Entry 6RFQ (electron microscopy, 3.30 A resolution); this record covers chains 1 and 3 of the 41 polymer chains in the assembly.

== Chain 1 ==
Name: Subunit NU1M of NADH:Ubiquinone Oxidoreductase (Complex I)
Organism: Yarrowia lipolytica
Notes: EC 7.1.1.2
UniProt: S5U3V2 (S5U3V2_YARLL); residue numbers follow UniProt; this construct covers 1-341
Sequence (341 residues; each row starts with the number of its first residue):
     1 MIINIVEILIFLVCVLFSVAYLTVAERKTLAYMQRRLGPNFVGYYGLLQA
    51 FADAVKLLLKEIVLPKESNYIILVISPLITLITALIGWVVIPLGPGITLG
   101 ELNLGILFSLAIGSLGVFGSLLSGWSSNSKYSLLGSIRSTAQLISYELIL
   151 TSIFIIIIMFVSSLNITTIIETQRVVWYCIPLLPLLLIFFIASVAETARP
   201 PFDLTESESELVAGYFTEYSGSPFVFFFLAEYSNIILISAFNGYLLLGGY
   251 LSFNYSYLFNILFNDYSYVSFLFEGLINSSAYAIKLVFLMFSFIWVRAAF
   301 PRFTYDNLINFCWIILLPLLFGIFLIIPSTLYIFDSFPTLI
Unresolved in the structure: 64-70, 208-222, 341
Small-molecule neighbours:
  - 1,2-Distearoyl-sn-glycerophosphoethanolamine (3PE), molecule 1: Glu101, Leu102, Asn103, Leu104
  - 1,2-Distearoyl-sn-glycerophosphoethanolamine (3PE), molecule 2: Pro184, Leu187, Ile188, Phe190, Ile191, Phe202, Ser292, Trp295, Val296, Phe303, Asn307, Phe311, Ile315, Leu316, Leu319
  - 1,2-Distearoyl-sn-glycerophosphoethanolamine (3PE), molecule 3: Pro318, Phe321, Gly322, Leu325
  - diundecyl phosphatidyl choline (PLC): Ile326, Thr330, Ile333, Phe334

== Chain 3 ==
Name: Subunit NU3M of NADH:Ubiquinone Oxidoreductase (Complex I)
Organism: Yarrowia lipolytica
Notes: EC 7.1.1.2
UniProt: S5TMS4 (S5TMS4_YARLL); residue numbers follow UniProt; this construct covers 1-128
Sequence (128 residues; numbered 1 to 128; the number before each row is that of its first residue):
     1 MNTFIIFIILIPIVGFALLAVNILLAVYKPYNEKLGAFECGLTSFNQTRL
    51 AFNAAFILVAILFLPFDLEISTLLPYVMSIYLVSNYGFTIVLLFLLILII
   101 GFVYEINTNALKINKHNKPNTDSLIYKL
Unresolved in the structure: 30-48, 128
Small-molecule neighbours:
  - 1,2-Distearoyl-sn-glycerophosphoethanolamine (3PE), molecule 1: Asn2, Phe4, Ile5, Ile8
  - 1,2-Distearoyl-sn-glycerophosphoethanolamine (3PE), molecule 2: Leu96, Ile99, Phe102, Val103, Ile106, Asn107, Asn109

== Interface between chain 1 and chain 3 ==
Contacting residue pairs (79; chain 1 residue first):
  Asn4(1) - Met1(3)  hydrogen bond (side chain-backbone)
  Asn4(1) - Asn2(3)
  Asn4(1) - Thr3(3)
  Ile8(1) - Thr3(3)
  Ile8(1) - Ile6(3)  hydrophobic
  Leu12(1) - Leu10(3)  hydrophobic
  Leu58(1) - Asn22(3)
  Leu58(1) - Leu25(3)
  Leu58(1) - Ala26(3)
  Leu59(1) - Leu25(3)  hydrophobic
  Leu59(1) - Val27(3)
  Lys60(1) - Val27(3)  hydrogen bond (backbone-backbone)
  Glu61(1) - Val27(3)
  Ile62(1) - Val27(3)  hydrogen bond (backbone-backbone)
  Ile62(1) - Tyr28(3)  hydrophobic
  Ile62(1) - Lys29(3)  hydrogen bond (backbone-backbone)
  Val74(1) - Leu19(3)  hydrophobic
  Leu78(1) - Gly15(3)
  Leu78(1) - Phe16(3)  hydrophobic
  Leu78(1) - Leu19(3)  hydrophobic
  Leu81(1) - Leu18(3)  hydrophobic
  Ile82(1) - Ile11(3)  hydrophobic
  Leu85(1) - Phe7(3)
  Leu85(1) - Ile11(3)
  Ile86(1) - Phe7(3)
  Ile86(1) - Ile8(3)  hydrophobic
  Ile86(1) - Ile11(3)  hydrophobic
  Trp88(1) - Phe7(3)  hydrophobic
  Val89(1) - Phe4(3)  hydrophobic
  Val89(1) - Phe7(3)  hydrophobic
  Leu99(1) - Thr3(3)  hydrogen bond (backbone-side chain)
  Leu99(1) - Phe4(3)  hydrogen bond (backbone-backbone)
  Gly100(1) - Phe4(3)
  Leu107(1) - Leu74(3)  hydrophobic
  Lys130(1) - Arg49(3)
  Lys130(1) - Leu50(3)
  Leu133(1) - Arg49(3)
  Leu134(1) - Leu50(3)  hydrophobic
  Arg138(1) - Phe56(3)
  Ile144(1) - Phe63(3)
  Leu148(1) - Phe63(3)  hydrophobic
  Leu148(1) - Phe66(3)  hydrophobic
  Thr151(1) - Ile70(3)
  Ser152(1) - Ile70(3)
  Ile155(1) - Ile70(3)  hydrophobic
  Ile155(1) - Leu73(3)  hydrophobic
  Ile155(1) - Val77(3)
  Ile158(1) - Val77(3)
  Met159(1) - Val77(3)  hydrophobic
  Ser162(1) - Val77(3)
  Ser162(1) - Met78(3)
  Ser162(1) - Ile80(3)
  Pro223(1) - Asn22(3)
  Phe226(1) - Gly15(3)
  Phe226(1) - Leu18(3)  hydrophobic
  Phe226(1) - Leu19(3)
  Tyr305(1) - Phe56(3)  hydrophobic
  Asp306(1) - Ile113(3)
  Asn310(1) - Lys112(3)
  Trp313(1) - Phe63(3)  hydrophobic
  Trp313(1) - Leu111(3)  hydrophobic
  Ile314(1) - Ile106(3)
  Leu317(1) - Phe102(3)  hydrophobic
  Pro318(1) - Phe102(3)  hydrophobic
  Phe321(1) - Phe102(3)  hydrophobic
  Phe324(1) - Leu73(3)  hydrophobic
  Phe324(1) - Leu95(3)  hydrophobic
  Leu325(1) - Leu92(3)  hydrophobic
  Leu325(1) - Leu95(3)  hydrophobic
  Leu325(1) - Ile99(3)  hydrophobic
  Pro328(1) - Phe88(3)
  Ser329(1) - Phe88(3)
  Tyr332(1) - Asn85(3)
  Tyr332(1) - Phe88(3)  hydrophobic
  Phe337(1) - Ile80(3)
  Phe337(1) - Tyr81(3)
  Pro338(1) - Ile80(3)  hydrophobic
  Pro338(1) - Tyr81(3)
  Thr339(1) - Tyr81(3)
Interface residues without a listed pair, chain 1 (60 interface residues in all): Ile5, Glu7, Leu102, Tyr131, Ala141, Ser145, Leu164, Leu229, Ile309, Leu331, Leu340
Interface residues without a listed pair, chain 3 (50 interface residues in all): Pro12, Val14, Val59, Ala60, Leu62, Glu69, Ser84, Leu96, Leu98

== Summary ==
Chain 1 and chain 3 form an interface of 60 and 50 residues respectively; the contacts include 6 hydrogen
bonds. Polar contacts include Asn4(1)-Met1(3), Leu99(1)-Thr3(3) and Lys60(1)-Val27(3). 2
1,2-Distearoyl-sn-glycerophosphoethanolamine molecules are bound between chain 1 and chain 3.
Here chain 1 is Subunit NU1M of NADH:Ubiquinone Oxidoreductase (Complex I) and chain 3 is Subunit NU3M of
NADH:Ubiquinone Oxidoreductase (Complex I), both from Yarrowia lipolytica. Entry 6RFQ (Cryo-EM structure of a
respiratory complex I assembly intermediate with NDUFAF2) was determined by electron microscopy, deposited
together with 6RFR and 6RFS.
